PDB entry 2XDA | X-ray diffraction, 1.85 A resolution | chain A

# Chain A
Molecule: 3-dehydroquinate dehydratase
Organism: Helicobacter pylori
Notes: EC 4.2.1.10
UniProt: Q48255 (AROQ_HELPY); residues 1-167 here = UniProt positions 1-167
Chain sequence (167 residues; each row starts with the number of its first residue):
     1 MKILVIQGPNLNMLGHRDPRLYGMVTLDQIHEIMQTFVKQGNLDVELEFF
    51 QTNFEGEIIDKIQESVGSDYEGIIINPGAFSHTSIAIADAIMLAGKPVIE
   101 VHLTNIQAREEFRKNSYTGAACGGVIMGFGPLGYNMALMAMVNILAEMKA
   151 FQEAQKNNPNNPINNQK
Disordered / not traced: 151-167
Curated features (UniProtKB/Swiss-Prot):
  - active site: Tyr-22 (Proton acceptor), His-102 (Proton donor)
  - binding site (substrate): Asn-76, His-82, Asp-89, Leu-103, Thr-104, Arg-113
  - site: Arg-17 (Transition state stabilizer)
Residues lining bound ligands: COMPOUND (JPS; (4R,6R,7S)-2-(2-cyclopropylethyl)-4,6,7-trihydroxy-4,5,6,7-tetrahydro-1-benzothiophene-4-carboxylic acid): Pro-9, Asn-10, Leu-11, Met-13, Leu-14, Arg-17, Tyr-22, Asn-76, Gly-78, Ala-79, His-82, Asp-89, Leu-93, His-102, Leu-103, Thr-104, Ile-106, Arg-109, Arg-113

# Summary
Bound to chain A: COMPOUND. From UniProt: active-site residues Tyr-22 and His-102 and 6 substrate-binding
residues.
Chain A is 3-dehydroquinate dehydratase (Helicobacter pylori); the structure, STRUCTURE OF HELICOBACTER PYLORI
TYPE II DEHYDROQUINASE IN COMPLEX WITH INHIBITOR COMPOUND (4R,6R,7S)-2-(2-Cyclopropyl)ethyl-4,6,7-
trihydroxy-4,5,6,7-tetrahydrobenzo(b)thiophene-4-carboxylic acid, was determined by X-ray diffraction.
